PDB entry 5BKN | X-ray diffraction, 3.00 A resolution | chains H and GG of the 39 polymer chains in the assembly

# Chain H (and GG)
Molecule: Coat protein
Organism: Satellite tobacco mosaic virus
Notes: chain GG of this document is another copy of the same molecule, construct and numbering; everything in this record applies to it too
UniProt: P17574 (COAT_STMV); numbering as in UniProt (aligned over 1-159)
Amino-acid sequence (159 residues; each row starts with the number of its first residue):
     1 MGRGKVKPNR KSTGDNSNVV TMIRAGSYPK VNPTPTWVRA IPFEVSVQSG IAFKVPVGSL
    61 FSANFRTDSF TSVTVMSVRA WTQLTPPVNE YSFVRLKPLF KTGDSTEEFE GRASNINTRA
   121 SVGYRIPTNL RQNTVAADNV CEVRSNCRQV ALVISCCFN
Disordered / not traced: 1-14
Ion coordination: Mg2+: Thr82, Leu84, Ser92

# How chain H and chain GG interact
Residue-residue contacts - 12 pairs, chain H then chain GG:
  Lys30(H) with Met22(GG); Arg24(GG); Ala25(GG), hydrogen bond (side chain-backbone)
  Val31(H) with Met22(GG)
  Asn32(H) with Met22(GG)
  Thr36(H) with Val19(GG)
  Thr74(H) with Asn18(GG)
  Met76(H) with Asn18(GG), hydrogen bond
  Arg131(H) with Asn18(GG)
  Cys157(H) with Asn18(GG); Val19(GG), hydrophobic
  Asn159(H) with Val19(GG)
Other interface residues (no listed pair), chain H (10 interface residues in all): Thr128
Other interface residues (no listed pair), chain GG (6 interface residues in all): Val20

# Summary
10 residues of chain H and 6 residues of chain GG are in contact, with 2 hydrogen bonds. Polar contacts
include Lys30(H)-Ala25(GG) and Met76(H)-Asn18(GG). Thr82(H), Leu84(H) and Ser92(H) coordinate Mg2+.
Both chains are Coat protein (Satellite tobacco mosaic virus). Entry 5BKN (Crystallographic structure of a
cubic crystal form of STMV (84.5 degree rotation) grown from chloride) was determined by X-ray diffraction,
deposited together with 5BKL, 7M2T, 7M2V, 7M3T, 7M50 and 7M57.
